2R53 - chains A and B; structure by X-ray diffraction, 2.10 A resolution.

== Chain A (and B) ==
Molecule: Bone morphogenetic protein 6
Source organism: Homo sapiens
Notes: fragment: BMP-6 variant B2, mature part; chain B of this document is another copy of the same molecule, construct and numbering; everything in this record applies to it too
UniProtKB: P22004 (BMP6_HUMAN); residues 30-132 here correspond to UniProt positions 411-513 (UniProt number = residue number + 381)
Sequence (116 residues; row label = number of the first residue in the row):
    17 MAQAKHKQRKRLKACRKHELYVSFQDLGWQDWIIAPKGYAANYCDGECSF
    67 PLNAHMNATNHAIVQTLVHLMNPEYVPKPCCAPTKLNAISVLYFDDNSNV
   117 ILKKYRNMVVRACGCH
Disordered / not traced: 17-25
UniProt features mapped onto this chain:
  - glycosylation: Asn73 (N-linked (GlcNAc...) asparagine)
Cystine bridges: Cys31-Cys97, Cys60-Cys129, Cys64-Cys131

== Chain A / chain B interface ==
Cross-chain cystine bridges: Cys96(A)-Cys96(B)
Pairs across the interface (36):
  Leu36(A) with Val92(B), hydrophobic
  Asp42(A) with Met87(B)
  Tyr55(A) with Val80(B)
  Ala57(A) with His77(B), hydrogen bond (backbone-side chain)
  Asn58(A) with His77(B), hydrogen bond (backbone-side chain)
  Tyr59(A) with Gln81(B); Tyr91(B); Pro93(B)
  Asn76(A) with Arg122(B); Asn123(B); Met124(B)
  His77(A) with Ala57(B), hydrogen bond (side chain-backbone); Asn58(B), hydrogen bond (side chain-backbone); Leu102(B); Asn123(B), hydrogen bond (backbone-backbone); Met124(B); Val126(B)
  Val80(A) with Tyr55(B)
  Gln81(A) with Tyr59(B)
  Leu83(A) with Trp45(B), hydrophobic
  Met87(A) with Asp42(B); Leu43(B), hydrophobic
  Tyr91(A) with Tyr59(B), hydrogen bond (backbone-side chain)
  Pro93(A) with Tyr59(B)
  Cys96(A) with Cys96(B), disulfide; Cys97(B), hydrogen bond (side chain-backbone)
  Cys97(A) with Cys96(B), hydrogen bond (backbone-side chain)
  Ala98(A) with Cys96(B), hydrophobic
  Pro99(A) with His132(B)
  Arg122(A) with Asn76(B)
  Asn123(A) with Asn76(B); His77(B), hydrogen bond (backbone-backbone)
  Met124(A) with Asn76(B); His77(B)
  Val126(A) with His77(B)
  His132(A) with Pro99(B)
Interface residues without a listed pair, chain A (31 interface residues in all): Val38, Cys60, Asp61, Thr75, Val84, Val92, Leu102, Val125
Interface residues without a listed pair, chain B (32 interface residues in all): Leu36, Val38, Asp61, Thr75, Val84, Ala98, Tyr121, Val125

== Overview ==
Chain A and chain B form an interface of 31 and 32 residues respectively; the contacts include 1 disulfide
bond and 9 hydrogen bonds. Polar contacts include Ala57(A)-His77(B), Asn58(A)-His77(B) and Tyr91(A)-Tyr59(B).
Both chains are Bone morphogenetic protein 6 (Homo sapiens). Entry 2R53 (Crystal structure analysis of Bone
Morphogenetic Protein-6 variant B2 (B2-BMP-6)) was determined by X-ray diffraction together with 2R52 from the
same study.
